Entry 1YWH (X-ray diffraction, 2.70 A resolution); this record covers chains J and K of the 16 polymer chains in the assembly.

[Chain J]
Molecule: antagonist peptide
Amino-acid sequence (13 residues; row label = number of the first residue in the row):
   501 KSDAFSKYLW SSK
Modified residues: Ala-504 (2-amino-3-cyclohexyl-propionic acid; ALC); Ser-506 (d-serine; DSN); Lys-507 (d-lysine; DLY)

[Chain K]
Molecule: Urokinase plasminogen activator surface receptor
Source organism: Homo sapiens
Reference sequence: Q9UMV0 (UPAR_HUMAN); residues 1-313 here correspond to UniProt positions 23-335 (UniProt number = residue number + 22)
Amino-acid sequence (313 residues; each row starts with the number of its first residue):
     1 LRCMQCKTNG DCRVEECALG QDLCRTTIVR LWEEGEELEL VEKSCTHSEK TNRTLSYRTG
    61 LKITSLTEVV CGLDLCNQGN SGRAVTYSRS RYLECISCGS SDMSCERGRH QSLQCRSPEE
   121 QCLDVVTHWI QEGEEGRPKD DRHLRGCGYL PGCPGSNGFH NNDTFHFLKC CNTTKCNEGP
   181 ILELENLPQN GRQCYSCKGQ STHGCSSEET FLIDCRGPMN QCLVATGTHE PKNQSYMVRG
   241 CATASMCQHA HLGDAFSMNH IDVSCCTKSG CNHPDLDVQY RSGAAPQPGP AHLSLTITLL
   301 MTARLWGGTL LWT
Not modelled in the structure: 79-89, 131-138, 277-313
Sequence notes: conflict Gln-200 (Asn222 in Q9UMV0)
Cystine bridges: Cys-3/Cys-24, Cys-6/Cys-12, Cys-17/Cys-45, Cys-71/Cys-76, Cys-95/Cys-122, Cys-98/Cys-105, Cys-115/Cys-147, Cys-153/Cys-170, Cys-171/Cys-176, Cys-194/Cys-222, Cys-197/Cys-205, Cys-215/Cys-241, Cys-247/Cys-265, Cys-266/Cys-271
Covalent attachments: glycan linked to Asn-52; N-acetylglucosamine (NAG) linked to Asn-162, Asn-172, Asn-233
Reported in the primary citation:
  - post-translational modification sites: Asn-52, Asn-162, Asn-172, Asn-233
  - binding site for N-acetylglucosamine: Asn-162
  - mutagenesis - N52Q, N162Q, N172Q, N233Q: unchanged binding to uPA (citing earlier work)

[Interface between chain J and chain K]
Residue-residue contacts (21):
  Lys-501(J) with Arg-13(K), hydrogen bond (backbone-side chain); Val-14(K)
  Ser-502(J) with Val-14(K); Glu-16(K)
  Ala-504(J) with Val-14(K)
  Lys-507(J) with Arg-2(K); Glu-16(K)
  Tyr-508(J) with Met-4(K), hydrogen bond; Val-14(K), hydrophobic; Leu-75(K); Gln-78(K)
  Trp-510(J) with Arg-2(K)
  Ser-511(J) with Arg-2(K), hydrogen bond; Asp-74(K); Leu-75(K)
  Ser-512(J) with Leu-75(K); Gln-78(K)
  Lys-513(J) with Asp-74(K); Leu-75(K); Cys-76(K); Gln-78(K)
Also at the interface, not in a pair above, chain J (10 interface residues in all): Asp-503
Also at the interface, not in a pair above, chain K (11 interface residues in all): Cys-12, Leu-73

[In short]
Chain J and chain K form an interface of 10 and 11 residues respectively; the contacts include 3 hydrogen
bonds. Polar pairs include Lys-501(J)/Arg-13(K), Tyr-508(J)/Met-4(K) and Ser-511(J)/Arg-2(K). The paper
reports a binding site for N-acetylglucosamine at Asn-162(K); N52Q, N162Q and N172Q of chain K, among others,
leave binding to uPA unchanged.
Chain J is antagonist peptide and chain K is Urokinase plasminogen activator surface receptor (Homo sapiens);
the structure, crystal structure of urokinase plasminogen activator receptor, was determined by X-ray
diffraction.
